Entry 4AE1 (X-ray diffraction, 2.08 A resolution); this record covers chains A and B.

== Chain A (and B) ==
Molecule: Diphtheria toxin
Organism: Corynebacterium diphtheriae
Notes: EC 2.4.2.36; chain B of this document is another copy of the same molecule, construct and numbering; everything in this record applies to it too
UniProt: P00588 (DTX_CORBE); residues 1-535 here correspond to UniProt positions 33-567 (UniProt number = residue number + 32)
Sequence (535 residues; row label = number of the first residue in the row):
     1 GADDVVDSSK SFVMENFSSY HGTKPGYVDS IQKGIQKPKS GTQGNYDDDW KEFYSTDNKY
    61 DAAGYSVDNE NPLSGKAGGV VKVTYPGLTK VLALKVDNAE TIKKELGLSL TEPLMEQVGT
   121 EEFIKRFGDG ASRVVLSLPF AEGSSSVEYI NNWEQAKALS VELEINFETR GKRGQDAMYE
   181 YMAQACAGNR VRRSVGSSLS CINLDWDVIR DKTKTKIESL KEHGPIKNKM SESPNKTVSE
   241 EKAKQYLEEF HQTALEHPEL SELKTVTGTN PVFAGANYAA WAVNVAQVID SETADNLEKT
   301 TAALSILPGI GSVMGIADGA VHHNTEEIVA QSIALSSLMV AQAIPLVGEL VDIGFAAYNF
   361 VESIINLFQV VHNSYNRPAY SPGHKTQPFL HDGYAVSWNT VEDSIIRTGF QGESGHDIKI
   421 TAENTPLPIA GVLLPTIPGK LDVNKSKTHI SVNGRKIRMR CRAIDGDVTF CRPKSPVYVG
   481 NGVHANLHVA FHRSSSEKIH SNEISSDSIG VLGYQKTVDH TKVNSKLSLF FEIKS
Not modelled in the structure: 38-50, 188-199, 350-353, 502-503, 517-519 (chain B: 1-2, 38-50, 188-200, 352-353, 517-520)
Disulfide bonds: C186-C201, C461-C471
Construct notes: engineered mutation E52 (Gly53 in P00588)
Ligand contacts: nicotinamide (NCA): Y20, H21, G22, Y54, S55, T56, A62, Y65, F140, E148
UniProt features mapped onto this chain:
  - active site: E148
  - binding site (NAD(+)): H21, Y65
  - site: W153 (Modification inactivates enzyme), R193, S194 (Cleavage)
What the authors report for this chain:
  - conformationally variable residues (order/disorder transition): P38 to W50
  - binding site for nicotinamide: Y54, Y65
  - catalytic residues: E148 (citing earlier work)
  - binding site for nicotinamide: H21, G22 (citing earlier work)
  - mutagenesis - G52E: decreased binding to NAD
  - mutagenesis - G52E (Tm change -10 degC): decreased stability

== Chain A / chain B interface ==
Residue-residue contacts - 125 pairs, chain A then chain B:
  Y65(A) with K456(B)
  P72(A) with K474(B)
  L73(A) with K474(B); S475(B); P476(B)
  D97(A) with K447(B), salt bridge
  N98(A) with E413(B), hydrogen bond (side chain-backbone)
  F140(A) with G454(B); K456(B), hydrogen bond (backbone-side chain)
  A141(A) with S451(B)
  E142(A) with H449(B), salt bridge; S451(B), hydrogen bond (backbone-side chain); G454(B); N486(B)
  G143(A) with N453(B); G454(B)
  S144(A) with G454(B)
  E148(A) with K456(B), salt bridge
  Y179(A) with R455(B), hydrogen bond
  V272(A) with T425(B)
  V288(A) with Q515(B)
  S305(A) with P428(B); Y478(B), hydrogen bond (backbone-side chain)
  I306(A) with P428(B); A430(B), hydrophobic; Y514(B); Q515(B), hydrogen bond (backbone-backbone)
  L307(A) with P428(B)
  P308(A) with Y514(B), hydrophobic; Q515(B)
  I310(A) with Y478(B)
  G311(A) with P426(B)
  I316(A) with T425(B); P426(B), hydrophobic
  A317(A) with N424(B)
  D318(A) with N424(B), hydrogen bond (backbone-side chain); N481(B)
  G319(A) with N481(B)
  L367(A) with P476(B), hydrophobic; Y478(B)
  V370(A) with P476(B)
  V371(A) with Y478(B), hydrophobic
  N373(A) with R455(B)
  S374(A) with V452(B); N453(B), hydrogen bond (backbone-side chain); V483(B)
  Y375(A) with N481(B), hydrogen bond (side chain-backbone); V483(B), hydrophobic
  R377(A) with V452(B); N453(B); R455(B)
  A379(A) with N453(B); G482(B); H484(B)
  Y380(A) with H484(B), hydrogen bond (backbone-side chain)
  P382(A) with N481(B)
  T386(A) with K419(B)
  Q387(A) with H484(B), hydrogen bond
  L390(A) with A395(B), hydrophobic; T421(B); A422(B); E423(B)
  H391(A) with E423(B)
  A395(A) with L390(B), hydrophobic
  E413(A) with N98(B), hydrogen bond (backbone-side chain)
  K419(A) with T386(B)
  T421(A) with L390(B)
  A422(A) with L390(B)
  E423(A) with L390(B); H391(B)
  N424(A) with A317(B); D318(B), hydrogen bond (side chain-backbone)
  T425(A) with V272(B); I316(B)
  P426(A) with G311(B); I316(B), hydrophobic
  P428(A) with S305(B); I306(B); L307(B)
  A430(A) with I306(B), hydrophobic
  K447(A) with D97(B)
  S451(A) with A141(B); E142(B), hydrogen bond (side chain-backbone)
  V452(A) with S374(B)
  N453(A) with G143(B); S374(B), hydrogen bond (side chain-backbone); R377(B); A379(B)
  G454(A) with F140(B); A141(B); E142(B); G143(B); S144(B)
  R455(A) with Y179(B), hydrogen bond; R377(B)
  K456(A) with Y65(B); F140(B), hydrogen bond (side chain-backbone); E148(B), salt bridge
  R460(A) with N69(B)
  K474(A) with N69(B), hydrogen bond; P72(B); L73(B)
  S475(A) with L73(B)
  P476(A) with L73(B); L367(B), hydrophobic; V370(B)
  Y478(A) with S305(B), hydrogen bond (side chain-backbone); I310(B); L367(B); V371(B), hydrophobic
  N481(A) with D318(B); G319(B); Y375(B), hydrogen bond (backbone-side chain); P382(B)
  G482(A) with A379(B)
  V483(A) with S374(B); Y375(B), hydrophobic
  H484(A) with Y380(B); Q387(B)
  N486(A) with E142(B)
  Y514(A) with I306(B); P308(B), hydrophobic
  Q515(A) with V288(B); I306(B), hydrogen bond (backbone-backbone); P308(B)
Interface residues without a listed pair, chain A (79 interface residues in all): D61, N69, M178, T301, L304, N366, P378, P388, D392, L427, P473
Interface residues without a listed pair, chain B (81 interface residues in all): D61, G64, M182, T301, L304, G309, N366, N373, P378, D392, P473, G480, H488

== Summary ==
Chain A and chain B form an interface of 79 and 81 residues respectively, with 21 hydrogen bonds and 4 salt
bridges. Polar contacts include D97(A)-K447(B), E142(A)-H449(B) and E148(A)-K456(B). Bound to chain A:
nicotinamide. The paper reports the catalytic residue E148(A); G52E of chain A reduces binding to NAD.
Chain A and chain B are both Diphtheria toxin (Corynebacterium diphtheriae); the structure, Crystal structure
of diphtheria toxin mutant CRM197 in complex with nicotinamide, was determined by X-ray diffraction, deposited
together with 4AE0.
